4I6S - chains A and B of the 3 polymer chains in the assembly; structure by X-ray diffraction, 1.54 A resolution.

[Chain A (and B)]
Name: Putative fucose-binding lectin protein
From: Ralstonia solanacearum
Notes: chain B of this document is another copy of the same molecule, construct and numbering; everything in this record applies to it too
UniProt: D8NA05 (D8NA05_RALSL); residues 0-90 here correspond to UniProt positions 1-91 (UniProt number = residue number + 1)
Amino-acid sequence (91 residues; each row starts with the number of its first residue; numbering starts at 0):
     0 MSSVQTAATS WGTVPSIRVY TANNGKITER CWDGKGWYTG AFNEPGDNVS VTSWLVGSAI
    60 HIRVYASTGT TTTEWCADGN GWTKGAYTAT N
Unresolved in the structure: 0-1, 90 (chain B: 0)
Differences from the reference sequence: engineered mutation A76 (Trp77 in D8NA05)
Residues lining bound ligands:
  - alpha-L-fucopyranose (FUC): W10, R17, Y19, E28, C30, Y37, G39, A40, F41, I59, I61, W81
  - alpha-L-fucopyranose / beta-L-fucopyranose, molecule 1: P14, I16, W31, W36
  - alpha-L-fucopyranose / beta-L-fucopyranose, molecule 2: W53, R62, E73, C75, G84, A85, Y86

[Chain A / chain B interface]
Pairs across the interface (41):
  D46(A) - S2(B)
  N47(A) - S2(B)
  N47(A) - V3(B)
  N47(A) - Q4(B)  hydrogen bond
  N47(A) - T5(B)  hydrogen bond (side chain-backbone)
  S49(A) - T5(B)  hydrogen bond
  S49(A) - A6(B)
  S49(A) - A7(B)
  V50(A) - A7(B)
  T51(A) - T8(B)
  T51(A) - S9(B)  hydrogen bond
  S52(A) - S9(B)
  W53(A) - S9(B)
  W53(A) - G11(B)
  W53(A) - P14(B)  hydrophobic
  L54(A) - T12(B)
  V55(A) - T12(B)
  Y64(A) - T5(B)
  Y64(A) - A7(B)  hydrophobic
  Y64(A) - I16(B)
  Y64(A) - V18(B)
  Y64(A) - W36(B)
  S66(A) - S2(B)
  S66(A) - V3(B)
  S66(A) - T5(B)
  G68(A) - S1(B)
  G68(A) - S2(B)
  G68(A) - V3(B)  hydrogen bond (backbone-backbone)
  T69(A) - V3(B)
  T69(A) - N22(B)
  T71(A) - V3(B)
  E73(A) - W36(B)
  A85(A) - W36(B)
  Y86(A) - V18(B)
  Y86(A) - T20(B)
  Y86(A) - R29(B)
  Y86(A) - W36(B)
  T87(A) - R29(B)  hydrogen bond (backbone-side chain)
  A88(A) - R29(B)
  T89(A) - R29(B)  hydrogen bond
  T89(A) - T38(B)  hydrogen bond
Other interface residues (no listed pair), chain A (23 interface residues in all): V48, R62, T67

[In short]
23 residues of chain A and 19 residues of chain B are in contact; the contacts include 8 hydrogen bonds. Polar
pairs include N47(A)-Q4(B), N47(A)-T5(B) and S49(A)-T5(B). Bound to chain A: alpha-L-fucopyranose and a
glycan.
Chain A and chain B are both Putative fucose-binding lectin protein (Ralstonia solanacearum); the structure,
Structure of RSL mutant W76A in complex with L-fucose, was determined by X-ray diffraction together with 3ZI8
from the same study.
